PDB entry 5L6C | X-ray diffraction, 2.60 A resolution | chains K and W of the 28 polymer chains in the assembly

Chain K:
Protein: Proteasome subunit beta type-8, Proteasome subunit beta type-5
From: Mus musculus
Notes: EC 3.4.25.1
UniProtKB: chimeric construct of P28063, P30656: residues 1-138 from P28063 (PSB8_MOUSE) positions 73-210 (UniProt number = residue number + 72); residues 139-211 from P30656 positions 215-287 (UniProt number = residue number + 76)
Sequence (211 residues; each row starts with the number of its first residue):
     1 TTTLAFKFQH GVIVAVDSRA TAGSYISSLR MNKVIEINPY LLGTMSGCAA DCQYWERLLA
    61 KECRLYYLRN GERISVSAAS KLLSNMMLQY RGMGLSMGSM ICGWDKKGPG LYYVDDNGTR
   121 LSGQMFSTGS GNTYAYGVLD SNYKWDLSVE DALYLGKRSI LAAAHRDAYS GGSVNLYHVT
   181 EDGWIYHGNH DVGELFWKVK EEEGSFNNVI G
Glycans and other covalent adducts: compound 6NV linked to Thr1
Metal / ion sites: Mg2+: Ala164, Asp167, Ser170 (shared with Asp204(W) of chain W)
Small-molecule neighbours: 6NV (N-[(2R)-1-[[(2S)-3-(4-methoxyphenyl)-1-[[(2S,3S,4R)-4-methyl-3,5-bis(oxidanyl)-1-phenyl-pentan-2-yl]amino]-1-oxidanylidene-propan-2-yl]amino]-1-oxidanylidene-propan-2-yl]-1-methyl-5H-indene-2-carboxamide): Arg19, Ala20, Thr21, Ala22, Ser27, Met31, Asn32, Lys33, Met45, Ser46, Gly47, Cys48, Ala49, Ser96, Ser130, Tyr169
Reported in the primary citation:
  - binding site for 6NV: Thr1, Met31
  - specificity-determining residues: Met31
  - catalytic residues: Thr1 (citing earlier work)

Chain W:
Protein: Proteasome subunit beta type-3
From: Saccharomyces cerevisiae (strain ATCC 204508 / S288c)
Notes: EC 3.4.25.1
UniProtKB: P25451 (PSB3_YEAST); residues 0-204 here correspond to UniProt positions 1-205 (UniProt number = residue number + 1)
Sequence (205 residues; row label = number of the first residue in the row; numbering starts at 0):
     0 MSDPSSINGG IVVAMTGKDC VAIACDLRLG SQSLGVSNKF EKIFHYGHVF LGITGLATDV
    60 TTLNEMFRYK TNLYKLKEER AIEPETFTQL VSSSLYERRF GPYFVGPVVA GINSKSGKPF
   120 IAGFDLIGCI DEAKDFIVSG TASDQLFGMC ESLYEPNLEP EDLFETISQA LLNAADRDAL
   180 SGWGAVVYII KKDEVVKRYL KMRQD
Not modelled in the structure: 0
Metal / ion sites: Mg2+: Asp204 (shared with Ala164(K), Asp167(K), Ser170(K) of chain K)
Curated features (UniProtKB/Swiss-Prot):
  - modified residue: Ser30 (Phosphoserine)
  - cross-link: Lys69 (Glycyl lysine isopeptide (Lys-Gly) (interchain with G-Cter in ubiquitin))

How chain K and chain W interact:
Pairs across the interface (46; chain K residue first):
  Arg19(K) with Asp204(W), salt bridge
  Ser24(K) with Asp177(W); Ala178(W), hydrogen bond (backbone-backbone); Leu179(W)
  Tyr25(K) with Gln144(W); Arg176(W)
  Ile26(K) with Asp175(W); Arg176(W), hydrogen bond (backbone-side chain); Asp177(W); Ala178(W)
  Ser27(K) with Arg176(W), hydrogen bond (backbone-side chain)
  Ser28(K) with Arg176(W)
  Leu29(K) with Asp175(W); Arg176(W)
  Tyr134(K) with Leu33(W)
  Ala164(K) with Asp204(W)
  His165(K) with Trp182(W), hydrogen bond (backbone-side chain); Gln203(W), hydrogen bond (side chain-backbone)
  Arg166(K) with Ser32(W); Leu33(W); Gly34(W), hydrogen bond (side chain-backbone); Val35(W); Trp182(W)
  Asp167(K) with Ser32(W)
  Ala168(K) with Arg27(W); Ser32(W), hydrogen bond (backbone-backbone); Ala178(W)
  Tyr169(K) with Ser32(W); Leu179(W)
  Ser170(K) with Asp204(W)
  Gly171(K) with Asp204(W)
  Gly172(K) with Arg202(W), hydrogen bond (backbone-side chain); Asp204(W), hydrogen bond (backbone-side chain)
  Asp191(K) with Arg202(W), salt bridge
  Val192(K) with Asp204(W)
  Gly193(K) with Arg202(W)
  Phe196(K) with Gln203(W)
  Trp197(K) with Lys200(W); Met201(W); Gln203(W)
  Asn208(K) with Asn37(W); Lys38(W), hydrogen bond (backbone-side chain)
  Val209(K) with Asn37(W); Gln203(W)
  Ile210(K) with Lys38(W)
  Gly211(K) with Lys200(W)
Interface residues without a listed pair, chain W (20 interface residues in all): Gln31

Summary:
The interface between chain K and chain W involves 26 residues on one side and 20 on the other, with 10
hydrogen bonds and 2 salt bridges. Polar pairs include Arg19(K)-Asp204(W), Asp191(K)-Arg202(W) and
Ile26(K)-Arg176(W). Covalently linked compound 6NV: at Thr1(K). The paper reports the catalytic residue
Thr1(K); a binding site for 6NV at Thr1(K) and Met31(K).
Chain K is Proteasome subunit beta type-8, Proteasome subunit beta type-5 (Mus musculus) and chain W is
Proteasome subunit beta type-3 (Saccharomyces cerevisiae (strain ATCC 204508 / S288c)); the structure, Yeast
20S proteasome with mouse beta5i (1-138) and mouse beta6 (97-111; 118-133) in complex with epoxyketone ...,
was determined by X-ray diffraction, deposited together with 5L52, 5L54, 5L55, 5L5A, 5L5B, 5L5D and 30 further
entries.
